Entry 9JZ0 (electron microscopy, 3.50 A resolution); this record covers chains m and o of the 66 polymer chains in the assembly.

Chain m (and o):
Name: Tail fiber protein
Source organism: Escherichia phage T7
Notes: chain o of this document is another copy of the same molecule, construct and numbering; everything in this record applies to it too
UniProtKB: P03748 (FIBER_BPT7); numbering as in UniProt (aligned over 1-553)
Chain sequence (553 residues; each row starts with the number of its first residue):
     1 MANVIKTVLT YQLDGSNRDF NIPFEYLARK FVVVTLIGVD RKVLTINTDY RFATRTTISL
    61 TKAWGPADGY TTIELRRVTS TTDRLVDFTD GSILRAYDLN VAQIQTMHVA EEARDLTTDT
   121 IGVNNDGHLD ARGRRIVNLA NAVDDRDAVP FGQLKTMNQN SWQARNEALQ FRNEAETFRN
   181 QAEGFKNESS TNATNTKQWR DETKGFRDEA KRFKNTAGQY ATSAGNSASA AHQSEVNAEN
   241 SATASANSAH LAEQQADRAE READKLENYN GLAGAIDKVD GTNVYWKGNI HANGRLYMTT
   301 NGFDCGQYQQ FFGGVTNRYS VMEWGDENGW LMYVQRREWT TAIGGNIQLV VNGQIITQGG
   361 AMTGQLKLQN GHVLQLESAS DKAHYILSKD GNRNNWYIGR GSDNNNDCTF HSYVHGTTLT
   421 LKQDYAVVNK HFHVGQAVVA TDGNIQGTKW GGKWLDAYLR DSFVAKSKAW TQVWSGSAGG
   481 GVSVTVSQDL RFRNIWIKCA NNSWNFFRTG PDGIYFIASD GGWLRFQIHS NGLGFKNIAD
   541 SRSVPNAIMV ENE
Disordered / not traced: 1-2, 118-553 (chain o: 1-4, 118-553)

How chain m and chain o interact:
Contacting residue pairs - 29 pairs, chain m then chain o:
  Val78(m) - Arg114(o)
  Thr79(m) - Arg114(o)  hydrogen bond (backbone-side chain)
  Thr81(m) - Met107(o)
  Thr81(m) - Glu111(o)
  Thr81(m) - Arg114(o)
  Arg84(m) - Gln103(o)
  Arg84(m) - Ile104(o)
  Val86(m) - Gln103(o)  hydrogen bond (backbone-side chain)
  Asp87(m) - Asn100(o)  hydrogen bond
  Phe88(m) - Ala96(o)
  Phe88(m) - Leu99(o)  hydrophobic
  Phe88(m) - Asn100(o)  hydrogen bond (backbone-side chain)
  Phe88(m) - Gln103(o)
  Thr89(m) - Ala96(o)
  Asp90(m) - Ala96(o)
  Ala102(m) - Gln103(o)
  Gln105(m) - Gln103(o)
  Thr106(m) - Thr106(o)  hydrogen bond (side chain-backbone)
  Thr106(m) - Met107(o)  hydrogen bond (side chain-backbone)
  Thr106(m) - Ala110(o)
  Val109(m) - Met107(o)  hydrophobic
  Val109(m) - Ala110(o)  hydrophobic
  Val109(m) - Arg114(o)
  Glu112(m) - Arg114(o)  salt bridge
  Ala113(m) - Ala113(o)  hydrophobic
  Ala113(m) - Arg114(o)
  Ala113(m) - Thr117(o)
  Leu116(m) - Thr117(o)
  Thr117(m) - Thr117(o)
Also at the interface, not in a pair above, chain m (19 interface residues in all): Leu94, Ala110
Also at the interface, not in a pair above, chain o (13 interface residues in all): Leu94

Summary:
19 residues of chain m face 13 of chain o across their interface, with 6 hydrogen bonds and 1 salt bridge.
Among the polar pairs are Glu112(m)-Arg114(o), Thr79(m)-Arg114(o) and Val86(m)-Gln103(o).
Chain m and chain o are both Tail fiber protein (Escherichia phage T7); the structure, portal-tail complex of
DNA-ejected T7, was determined by electron microscopy, deposited together with 9JYY and 9JYZ.
